8F5Q - chains C and E of the 6 polymer chains in the assembly; structure by X-ray diffraction, 1.90 A resolution.

# Chain C (and E)
Molecule: Proliferating cell nuclear antigen
Organism: Homo sapiens
Notes: chain E of this document is another copy of the same molecule, construct and numbering; everything in this record applies to it too
Reference sequence: P12004 (PCNA_HUMAN); numbering as in UniProt (aligned over 1-259)
Chain sequence (259 residues; row label = number of the first residue in the row):
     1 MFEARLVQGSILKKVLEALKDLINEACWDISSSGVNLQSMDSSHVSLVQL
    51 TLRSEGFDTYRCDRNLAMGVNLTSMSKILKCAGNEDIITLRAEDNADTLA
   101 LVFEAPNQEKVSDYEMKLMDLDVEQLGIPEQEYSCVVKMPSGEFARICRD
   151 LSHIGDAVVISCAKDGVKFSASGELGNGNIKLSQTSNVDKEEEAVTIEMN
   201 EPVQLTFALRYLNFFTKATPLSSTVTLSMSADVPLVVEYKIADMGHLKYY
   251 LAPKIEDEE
Not modelled in the structure: 93-96, 186-191, 255-259 (chain E: 93-95, 123-125, 185-193, 256-259)
Cystine bridges: Cys-135/Cys-162
What the authors report for this chain:
  - binding site for F-box DNA helicase 1: Met-40 to Gln-49
  - binding site for F-box DNA helicase 1: Leu-121 to Tyr-133

# Interface between chain C and chain E
Residue-residue contacts (39; chain C residue first):
  Glu-143(C) with Lys-110(E), salt bridge
  Arg-146(C) with Lys-80(E), hydrogen bond (side chain-backbone); Cys-81(E); Ala-82(E), hydrogen bond (side chain-backbone); Lys-110(E)
  Ile-147(C) with Lys-110(E)
  Asp-150(C) with Cys-81(E), hydrogen bond (backbone-side chain); Tyr-114(E)
  His-153(C) with Cys-81(E)
  Ile-154(C) with Tyr-114(E), hydrophobic
  Leu-175(C) with Ser-74(E); Lys-77(E); Ile-78(E), hydrophobic; Met-116(E); Lys-117(E), hydrogen bond (backbone-backbone)
  Gly-176(C) with Glu-115(E)
  Asn-177(C) with Asp-113(E); Tyr-114(E); Glu-115(E), hydrogen bond (backbone-backbone)
  Gly-178(C) with Asp-113(E); Tyr-114(E)
  Asn-179(C) with Val-111(E); Ser-112(E); Asp-113(E), hydrogen bond (backbone-backbone)
  Ile-180(C) with Lys-110(E); Val-111(E); Ser-112(E); Tyr-114(E)
  Lys-181(C) with Glu-109(E); Lys-110(E); Val-111(E), hydrogen bond (backbone-backbone); Ser-112(E); Asp-113(E)
  Leu-182(C) with Glu-109(E); Lys-110(E)
  Ser-183(C) with Glu-109(E), hydrogen bond (backbone-backbone)
  Gln-184(C) with Glu-109(E)
  Thr-185(C) with Glu-109(E)
  Glu-193(C) with Gln-108(E), hydrogen bond (backbone-side chain)
Other interface residues (no listed pair), chain C (21 interface residues in all): Pro-140, Leu-151, Glu-174
Other interface residues (no listed pair), chain E (17 interface residues in all): Gly-83

# In short
21 residues of chain C face 17 of chain E across their interface, with 9 hydrogen bonds and 1 salt bridge.
Polar contacts include Glu-143(C)/Lys-110(E), Arg-146(C)/Lys-80(E) and Arg-146(C)/Ala-82(E). From the paper: a
binding site for F-box DNA helicase 1 at Met-40(C) and Leu-121(C).
Both chains are Proliferating cell nuclear antigen (Homo sapiens). Entry 8F5Q (Crystal structure of human PCNA
in complex with the PIP box of FBH1) was determined by X-ray diffraction.
